4PD4 - chains D and H of the 11 polymer chains in the assembly; structure by X-ray diffraction, 3.04 A resolution.

== Chain D ==
Protein: Cytochrome c1, heme protein, mitochondrial
Organism: Saccharomyces cerevisiae (strain ATCC 204508 / S288c)
Reference sequence: P07143 (CY1_YEAST); residue numbers follow UniProt; this construct covers 62-309
Amino-acid sequence (248 residues; each row starts with the number of its first residue):
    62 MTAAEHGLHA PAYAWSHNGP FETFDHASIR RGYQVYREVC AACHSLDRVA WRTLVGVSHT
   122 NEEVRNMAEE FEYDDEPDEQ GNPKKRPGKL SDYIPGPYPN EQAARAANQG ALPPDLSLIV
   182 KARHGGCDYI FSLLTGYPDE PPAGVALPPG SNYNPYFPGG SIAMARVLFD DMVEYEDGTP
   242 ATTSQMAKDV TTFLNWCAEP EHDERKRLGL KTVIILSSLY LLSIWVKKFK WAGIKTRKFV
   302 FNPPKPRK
Bound ions: heme Fe: His105, Met225
Residues lining bound ligands:
  - 1,2-diacyl-glycerol-3-sn-phosphate (3PH): Leu269, Lys272, Thr273, Ile276, Leu277
  - heme (HEM): Val100, Cys101, Ala103, Cys104, His105, Asn169, Ala172, Leu173, Pro174, Pro175, Leu177, Ile180, Arg184, Tyr190, Ile191, Leu195, Phe218, Ile223, Ala224, Met225, Val228, Val251, Leu255
UniProt features mapped onto this chain:
  - binding site (heme c): Cys101, Cys104, His105, Met225

== Chain H ==
Protein: Cytochrome b-c1 complex subunit 8
Organism: Saccharomyces cerevisiae (strain ATCC 204508 / S288c)
Reference sequence: P08525 (QCR8_YEAST); residue numbers follow UniProt; this construct covers 2-94
Amino-acid sequence (93 residues; each row starts with the number of its first residue):
     2 GPPSGKTYMG WWGHMGGPKQ KGITSYAVSP YAQKPLQGIF HNAVFNSFRR FKSQFLYVLI
    62 PAGIYWYWWK NGNEYNEFLY SKAGREELER VNV

== Interface between chain D and chain H ==
Residue-residue contacts (26; chain D residue first):
  Met62(D) - Tyr81(H)
  Thr63(D) - Tyr81(H)
  Lys289(D) - Gln38(H)
  Phe290(D) - Pro31(H)
  Phe290(D) - Tyr32(H)  hydrophobic
  Ala293(D) - Pro31(H)  hydrophobic
  Ala293(D) - Gln34(H)
  Ala293(D) - Gln38(H)
  Gly294(D) - Ala28(H)
  Gly294(D) - Val29(H)
  Gly294(D) - Pro31(H)
  Thr297(D) - Gln34(H)  hydrogen bond
  Thr297(D) - Gln38(H)
  Arg298(D) - Tyr27(H)
  Lys299(D) - Ser26(H)
  Lys299(D) - Tyr27(H)  hydrogen bond (backbone-backbone)
  Phe300(D) - Ile24(H)  hydrophobic
  Phe300(D) - Thr25(H)
  Phe300(D) - Ser26(H)
  Val301(D) - Gly23(H)
  Val301(D) - Ile24(H)
  Val301(D) - Thr25(H)  hydrogen bond (backbone-backbone)
  Phe302(D) - Lys22(H)
  Phe302(D) - Gly23(H)
  Phe302(D) - Ile24(H)
  Asn303(D) - Gly23(H)  hydrogen bond (backbone-backbone)
Also at the interface, not in a pair above, chain D (17 interface residues in all): Trp286, Lys296, Pro305, Lys309
Also at the interface, not in a pair above, chain H (16 interface residues in all): Pro36, Leu37, Asn77

== Summary ==
17 residues of chain D and 16 residues of chain H are in contact, with 4 hydrogen bonds. Polar pairs include
Thr297(D)-Gln34(H), Lys299(D)-Tyr27(H) and Val301(D)-Thr25(H). Bound to chain D: heme and
1,2-diacyl-glycerol-3-sn-phosphate. UniProt lists 4 heme c-binding residues on chain D.
Chain D is Cytochrome c1, heme protein, mitochondrial and chain H is Cytochrome b-c1 complex subunit 8, both
from Saccharomyces cerevisiae (strain ATCC 204508 / S288c); the structure, Structural analysis of
atovaquone-inhibited cytochrome bc1 complex reveals the molecular basis of antimalarial drug action, was
determined by X-ray diffraction.
